PDB entry 6KZM | electron microscopy, 9.60 A resolution (very low resolution: no residue pairs are listed; an interface is given only as per-side residue counts) | chains B and D of the 4 polymer chains in the assembly

== Chain B (and D) ==
Name: Glutamate receptor ionotropic, kainate 3
Organism: Rattus norvegicus
Notes: chain D of this document is another copy of the same molecule, construct and numbering; everything in this record applies to it too
UniProt: G3V9I2 (G3V9I2_RAT); residues 3-824 here correspond to UniProt positions 34-855 (UniProt number = residue number + 31)
Sequence (829 residues; numbered 3 to 831; the number before each row is that of its first residue):
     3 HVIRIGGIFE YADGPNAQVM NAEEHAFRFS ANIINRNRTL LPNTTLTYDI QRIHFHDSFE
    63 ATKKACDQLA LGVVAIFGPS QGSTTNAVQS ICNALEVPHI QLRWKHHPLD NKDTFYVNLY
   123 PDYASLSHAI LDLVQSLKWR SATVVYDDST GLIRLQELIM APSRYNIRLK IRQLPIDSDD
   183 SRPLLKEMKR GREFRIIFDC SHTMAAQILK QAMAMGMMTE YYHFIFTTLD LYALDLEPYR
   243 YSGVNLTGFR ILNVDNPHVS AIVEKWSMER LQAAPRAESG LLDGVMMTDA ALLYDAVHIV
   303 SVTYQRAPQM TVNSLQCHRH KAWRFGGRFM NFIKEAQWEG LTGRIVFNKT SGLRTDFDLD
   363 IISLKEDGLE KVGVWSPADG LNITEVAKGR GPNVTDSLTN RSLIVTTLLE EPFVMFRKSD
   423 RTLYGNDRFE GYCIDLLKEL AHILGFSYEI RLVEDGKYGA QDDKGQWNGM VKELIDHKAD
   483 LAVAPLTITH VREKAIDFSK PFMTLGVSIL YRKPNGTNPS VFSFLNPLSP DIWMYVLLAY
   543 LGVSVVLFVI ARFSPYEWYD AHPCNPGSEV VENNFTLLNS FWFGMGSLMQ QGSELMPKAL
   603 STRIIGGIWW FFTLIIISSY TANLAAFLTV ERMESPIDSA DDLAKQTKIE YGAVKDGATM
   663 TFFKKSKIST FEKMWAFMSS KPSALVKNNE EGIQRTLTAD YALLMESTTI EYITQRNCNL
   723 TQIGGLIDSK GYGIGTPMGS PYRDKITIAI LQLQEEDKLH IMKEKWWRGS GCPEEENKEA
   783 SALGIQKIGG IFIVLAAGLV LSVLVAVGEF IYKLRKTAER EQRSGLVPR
Unresolved in the structure: 273-284, 386-401, 555-602, 773-787, 810-831 (chain D: 275-285, 386-401, 555-602, 773-787, 810-831)
Differences from the reference sequence: engineered mutation Thr-86 (Cys117 in G3V9I2), Thr-305 (Cys336 in G3V9I2), Val-547 (Cys578 in G3V9I2); expression tag (825-831)
Cystine bridges: Cys-68/Cys-319
What the authors report for this chain:
  - mutagenesis - D759G: increased stability (from molecular simulation)

== Interface between chain B and chain D ==
At this resolution (10 A) residue pairs are not listed: 12 residues of chain B and 10 of chain D lie at the interface.

== Summary ==
Chain B and chain D form an interface of 12 and 10 residues respectively. The paper reports that D759G of
chain B increases stability.
Chain B and chain D are both Glutamate receptor ionotropic, kainate 3 (Rattus norvegicus); the structure,
GluK3 receptor complex with kainate, was determined by electron microscopy (same publication as 6L6F).
